Entry 6R6B (electron microscopy, 3.50 A resolution); this record covers chains C and F of the 10 polymer chains in the assembly.

# Chain C
Protein: Surface presentation of antigens protein SpaP
Organism: Shigella flexneri
UniProt: P0A1L3 (SPAP_SHIFL); residues 1-216 here = UniProt positions 1-216
Chain sequence (216 residues; each row starts with the number of its first residue):
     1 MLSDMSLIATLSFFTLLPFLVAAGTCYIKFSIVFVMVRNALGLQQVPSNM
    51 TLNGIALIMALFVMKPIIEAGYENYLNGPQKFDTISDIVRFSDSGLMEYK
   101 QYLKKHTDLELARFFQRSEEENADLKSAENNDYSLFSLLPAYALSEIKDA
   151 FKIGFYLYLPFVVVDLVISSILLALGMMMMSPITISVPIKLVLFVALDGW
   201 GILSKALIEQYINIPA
Not modelled in the structure: 1-8, 74-95, 118-131, 214-216

# Chain F
Protein: Surface presentation of antigens protein SpaR
Organism: Shigella flexneri
UniProt: P0A1M6 (SPAR_SHIFL); numbering as in UniProt (aligned over 1-256)
Chain sequence (295 residues; each row starts with the number of its first residue):
     1 MDISSWFESIHVFLILLNGVFFRLAPLFFFLPFLNNGIISPSIRIPVIFL
    51 VASGLITSGKVDIGSSVFEHVYFLMFKEIIVGLLLSFCLSLPFWIFHAVG
   101 SIIDNQRGATLSSSIDPANGVDTSELAKFFNLFSAVVFLYSGGMVFILES
   151 IQLSYNICPLFSQCSFRISNILTFLTLLASQAVILASPVMIVLLLSEVLL
   201 GVLSRFAPQMNAFSVSLTIKSLLAIFIIFICSSTIYFSKVQFFLGEHKFF
   251 TNLFVRENLYFQGQFGSWSHPQFEKGGGSGGGSGGGSWSHPQFEK
Not modelled in the structure: 1-9, 255-295
Differences from the reference sequence: expression tag (257-295)
UniProt features mapped onto this chain:
  - natural variant: Ile168 (I168V: In plasmid pMYSH6000, plasmid pCP301 and plasmid pINV_F6_M1382)

# How chain C and chain F interact
Residue-residue contacts - 5 pairs, chain C then chain F:
  Gln44(C) with Ala118(F), hydrogen bond (side chain-backbone); Asn119(F)
  Ser181(C) with Ile115(F); Asp116(F), hydrogen bond
  Ile183(C) with Asp116(F)
Also at the interface, not in a pair above, chain C (4 interface residues in all): Met179
Also at the interface, not in a pair above, chain F (5 interface residues in all): Phe213

# In short
4 residues of chain C and 5 residues of chain F are in contact, with 2 hydrogen bonds. Polar contacts include
Gln44(C)-Ala118(F) and Ser181(C)-Asp116(F).
Chain C is Surface presentation of antigens protein SpaP and chain F is Surface presentation of antigens
protein SpaR, both from Shigella flexneri; the structure, Structure of the core Shigella flexneri type III
secretion system export gate complex SctRST (Spa24/Spa9/Spa29), was determined by electron microscopy,
deposited together with 6R69.
